8WK1 - chains C and D of the 4 polymer chains in the assembly; structure by X-ray diffraction, 2.00 A resolution.

[Chain C]
Protein: Cationic trypsin
Source organism: Bos taurus
Notes: EC 3.4.21.4
UniProt: P00760 (TRY1_BOVIN); residues 16-238 here correspond to UniProt positions 24-246 (UniProt number = residue number + 8)
Chain sequence (223 residues; each row starts with the number of its first residue):
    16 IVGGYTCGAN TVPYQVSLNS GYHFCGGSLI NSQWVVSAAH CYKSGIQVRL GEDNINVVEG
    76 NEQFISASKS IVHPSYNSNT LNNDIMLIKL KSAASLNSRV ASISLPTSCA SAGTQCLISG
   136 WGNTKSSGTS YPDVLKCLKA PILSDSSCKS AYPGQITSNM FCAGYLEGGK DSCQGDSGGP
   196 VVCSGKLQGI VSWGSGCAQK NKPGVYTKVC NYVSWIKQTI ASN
Swiss-Prot annotation at these positions:
  - active site (Charge relay system): H55, D99, S192
  - binding site (Ca(2+)): E67, N69, V72, E77
  - binding site (substrate): D186, S187, Q189, G190, S192
Disulfide bonds: C22-C152, C40-C56, C124-C225, C131-C198, C163-C177, C188-C212

[Chain D]
Protein: 21 kDa seed protein-like
Source organism: Durio zibethinus
UniProt: A0A6P5Y0F4 (A0A6P5Y0F4_DURZI); numbering as in UniProt (aligned over 27-220)
Chain sequence (194 residues; each row starts with the number of its first residue):
    27 KNEPVLDTDG DELRAGEQYY VVSAIWGAGG GGLALGRLTD QKCPEIVVQR RSDLDYGTPV
    87 VFYNLDTKDD IVRRSTDLNI QFVPIRDRLC LTSTVWKIDD YDTSTGKWWV TTDGVIGNPS
   147 PQTLQSWFKI EKSGNLGYKF NFCPSVCESC VTLCNDIGRY GHDGQIRLAL GENAWPFVFK
   207 KASSTIKQVV NAKN
Unresolved in the structure: 209-220
Disulfide bonds: C69-C116, C169-C180, C173-C176

[How chain C and chain D interact]
Pairs across the interface (44):
  G36(C) - L80(D)
  Y37(C) - S78(D)  hydrogen bond (backbone-side chain)
  Y37(C) - L80(D)
  A54(C) - R77(D)
  H55(C) - G53(D)
  H55(C) - A54(D)  hydrogen bond (side chain-backbone)
  H55(C) - R77(D)  hydrogen bond (backbone-side chain)
  Y57(C) - R77(D)  hydrogen bond (backbone-side chain)
  S93(C) - R185(D)
  S93(C) - I192(D)
  N94(C) - R185(D)  hydrogen bond (backbone-side chain)
  N94(C) - Y186(D)
  N94(C) - G187(D)  hydrogen bond (side chain-backbone)
  L96(C) - A54(D)
  L96(C) - G55(D)
  L96(C) - R185(D)
  L96(C) - W201(D)  hydrophobic
  D99(C) - A54(D)
  Y146(C) - L80(D)
  Y167(C) - L162(D)  hydrophobic
  Q170(C) - I51(D)
  Q170(C) - L162(D)
  Q170(C) - W201(D)
  S187(C) - W52(D)
  C188(C) - W52(D)  hydrophobic
  Q189(C) - W52(D)
  Q189(C) - D79(D)
  S192(C) - W52(D)
  S192(C) - G53(D)
  S207(C) - G53(D)
  S207(C) - A54(D)  hydrogen bond (backbone-backbone)
  W208(C) - I51(D)  hydrophobic
  W208(C) - W52(D)
  W208(C) - A54(D)
  G209(C) - A50(D)
  G209(C) - I51(D)
  G209(C) - W52(D)  hydrogen bond (backbone-backbone)
  S210(C) - A50(D)  hydrogen bond (side chain-backbone)
  S210(C) - W52(D)
  S210(C) - L162(D)
  G211(C) - W52(D)  hydrogen bond (backbone-side chain)
  N216(C) - N161(D)
  K217(C) - N161(D)  hydrogen bond (side chain-backbone)
  K217(C) - L162(D)
Interface residues without a listed pair, chain C (28 interface residues in all): C56, T95, A166, V206, C212
Interface residues without a listed pair, chain D (18 interface residues in all): D81

[Overview]
28 residues of chain C face 18 of chain D across their interface; the contacts include 11 hydrogen bonds.
Among the polar pairs are Y37(C)-S78(D), H55(C)-A54(D) and H55(C)-R77(D). UniProt lists 3 active-site
residues, 4 Ca2+-binding residues and 5 substrate-binding residues on chain C.
Here chain C is Cationic trypsin (Bos taurus) and chain D is 21 kDa seed protein-like (Durio zibethinus).
Entry 8WK1 (Bovine trypsin in complex with Durio zibethinus trypsin inhibitor DzTI-4) was determined by X-ray
diffraction.
